Entry 4YMT (X-ray diffraction, 2.60 A resolution); this record covers chains J and A of the 4 polymer chains in the assembly.

== Chain J (and A) ==
Molecule: ABC-type polar amino acid transport system, ATPase component
Organism: Caldanaerobacter subterraneus subsp. tengcongensis MB4
Notes: chain A of this document is another copy of the same molecule, construct and numbering; everything in this record applies to it too
UniProtKB: Q8RCC2 (Q8RCC2_CALS4); numbering as in UniProt (aligned over 1-240)
Chain sequence (240 residues; numbered 1 to 240; the number before each row is that of its first residue):
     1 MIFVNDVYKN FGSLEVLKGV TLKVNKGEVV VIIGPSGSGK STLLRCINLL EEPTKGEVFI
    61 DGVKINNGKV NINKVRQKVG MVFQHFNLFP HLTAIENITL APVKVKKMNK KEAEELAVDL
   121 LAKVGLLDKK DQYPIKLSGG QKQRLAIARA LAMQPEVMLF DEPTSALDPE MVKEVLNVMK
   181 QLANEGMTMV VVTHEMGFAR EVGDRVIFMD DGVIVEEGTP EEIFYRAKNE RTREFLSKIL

== Interface between chain J and chain A ==
Residue-residue contacts - 21 pairs, chain J then chain A:
  Pro-35(J) with Glu-170(A)
  Ser-36(J) with Asp-168(A), hydrogen bond; Glu-170(A), hydrogen bond (backbone-side chain)
  Asp-168(J) with Ser-36(A), hydrogen bond
  Pro-169(J) with His-194(A); Ile-239(A), hydrophobic
  Glu-170(J) with Pro-35(A); Ser-36(A), hydrogen bond (side chain-backbone); Phe-235(A); Lys-238(A)
  Lys-173(J) with Ser-237(A); Lys-238(A), hydrogen bond (side chain-backbone); Leu-240(A)
  His-194(J) with Pro-169(A)
  Phe-235(J) with Glu-170(A)
  Ser-237(J) with Lys-173(A), hydrogen bond (backbone-side chain)
  Lys-238(J) with Glu-170(A); Lys-173(A), hydrogen bond (backbone-side chain)
  Ile-239(J) with Pro-169(A), hydrophobic; Glu-170(A)
  Leu-240(J) with Lys-173(A)

== Overview ==
The chain J/chain A interface involves 12 residues from each chain, with 7 hydrogen bonds. Among the polar
pairs are Ser-36(J)/Asp-168(A), Ser-36(J)/Glu-170(A) and Lys-173(J)/Lys-238(A).
Both chains are ABC-type polar amino acid transport system, ATPase component (Caldanaerobacter subterraneus
subsp. tengcongensis MB4). Entry 4YMT (Crystal structure of an amino acid ABC transporter complex with
arginines) was determined by X-ray diffraction, deposited together with 4YMS, 4YMU, 4YMV, 4YMW and 4YMX.
